PDB entry 3PL6 | X-ray diffraction, 2.55 A resolution | chains A and C of the 4 polymer chains in the assembly

[Chain A]
Protein: MHC class II HLA-DQ-alpha chain
From: Homo sapiens
Reference sequence: Q30066 (Q30066_HUMAN); residues -2 to 191 here correspond to UniProt positions 1-194 (UniProt number = residue number + 3)
Sequence (194 residues; row label = number of the first residue in the row; numbers below 1 keep their minus sign (Glu-2 is residue -2)):
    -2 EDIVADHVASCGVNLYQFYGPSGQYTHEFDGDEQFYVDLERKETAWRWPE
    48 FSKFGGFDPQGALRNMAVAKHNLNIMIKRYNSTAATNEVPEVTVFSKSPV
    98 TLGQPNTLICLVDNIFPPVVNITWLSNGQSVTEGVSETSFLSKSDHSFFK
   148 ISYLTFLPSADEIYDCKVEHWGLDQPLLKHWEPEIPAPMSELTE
Disordered / not traced: -2, 181-191
Disulfide bonds: Cys107-Cys163
Covalently attached groups: N-acetylglucosamine (NAG) linked to Asn118

[Chain C]
Protein: T-cell receptor alpha chain
From: Homo sapiens
Sequence (206 residues; row label = number of the first residue in the row):
     2 ENVEQHPSTLSVQEGDSAVIKCTYSDSASNYFPWYKQELGKRPQLIIDIR
    52 SNVGEKKDQRIAVTLNKTAKHFSLHITETQPEDSAVYFCAASSFGNEKLT
   102 FGTGTRLTIIPNIQNPDPAVYQLRDSKSSDKSVCLFTDFDSQTNVSQSKD
   152 SDVYITDKCVLDMRSMDFKSNSAVAWSNKSDFACANAFNNSIIPEDTFFP
   202 SPESSS
Disordered / not traced: 193-207
Disulfide bonds: Cys23-Cys90, Cys135-Cys185

[Interface between chain A and chain C]
Pairs across the interface (5):
  Asp55(A) - Asn97(C)
  Gln57(A) - Gly96(C)
  Gln57(A) - Asn97(C)
  Gly58(A) - Gly96(C)
  Arg61(A) - Glu98(C)  salt bridge
Other interface residues (no listed pair), chain C (4 interface residues in all): Ser94

[In short]
Chain A and chain C each contribute 4 residues to their interface; the contacts include 1 salt bridge. Its one
salt-bridged contact is Arg61(A)-Glu98(C). N-acetylglucosamine is covalently linked to Asn118(A).
Here chain A is MHC class II HLA-DQ-alpha chain and chain C is T-cell receptor alpha chain, both from Homo
sapiens. Entry 3PL6 (Structure of Autoimmune TCR Hy.1B11 in complex with HLA-DQ1 and MBP 85-99) was determined
by X-ray diffraction.
